Entry 4HB2 (X-ray diffraction, 1.80 A resolution); this record covers chains A and B of the 3 polymer chains in the assembly.

# Chain A
Molecule: GTP-binding nuclear protein Ran
Source organism: Homo sapiens
UniProtKB: P62826 (RAN_HUMAN); numbering as in UniProt (aligned over 1-216)
Amino-acid sequence (216 residues; each row starts with the number of its first residue):
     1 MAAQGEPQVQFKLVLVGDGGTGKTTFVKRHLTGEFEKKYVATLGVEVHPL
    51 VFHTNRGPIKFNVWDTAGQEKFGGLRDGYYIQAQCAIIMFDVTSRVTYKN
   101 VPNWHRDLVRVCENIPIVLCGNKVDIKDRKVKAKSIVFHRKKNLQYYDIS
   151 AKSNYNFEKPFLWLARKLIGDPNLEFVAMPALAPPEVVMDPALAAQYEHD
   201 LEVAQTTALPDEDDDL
Not modelled in the structure: 1-8, 189-192
Bound ions: Mg2+: Thr24, Thr42 (together with GMP-PNP)
Small-molecule neighbours: GMP-PNP (GNP; phosphoaminophosphonic acid-guanylate ester): Gly17, Asp18, Gly19, Gly20, Thr21, Gly22, Lys23, Thr24, Thr25, Phe35, Glu36, Lys37, Lys38, Tyr39, Val40, Ala41, Thr42, Thr66, Ala67, Gly68, Gln69, Asn122, Lys123, Asp125, Ile126, Ser150, Ala151, Lys152
UniProt features mapped onto this chain:
  - region: Lys37 to Val45 (Switch-I), Gly68 to Gln84 (Switch-II), Asp211 to Leu216 (Interaction with RANBP1)
  - binding site (GTP): Asp18 to Thr25, Glu36 to Thr42, Gly68, Asn122 to Asp125, Ser150 to Lys152
  - site: Gln69 (Essential for GTP hydrolysis)
  - modified residue: Ala2 (N-acetylalanine), Thr24 (Phosphothreonine), Lys37 (N6-acetyllysine), Lys60 (N6-acetyllysine), Lys71 (N6-acetyllysine), Lys99 (N6-acetyllysine), Lys134 (N6-acetyllysine), Lys159 (N6-acetyllysine)
  - cross-link (Glycyl lysine isopeptide (Lys-Gly)): Lys71 (interchain with G-Cter in SUMO2), Lys152 (interchain with G-Cter in SUMO2)
  - mutagenesis: Gly19 (G19V: Blocks DNA replication; when associated with L-69), Thr24 (T24L: Has low binding affinity for GTP and GDP. Almost completely abolishes interaction with BIRC5; T24N: Has low binding affinity for GTP and GDP. Decreases nuclear import of proteins and RNA ...), Thr25 (T25A: Minor effect on the interaction with the alpha phosphate group of bound GTP), Lys37 (K37Q: Mimics acetylation; enhances the nuclear export of RELA/p65; K37R: Decreased acetylation), Tyr39 (Y39A: Abolishes steric hindrance that traps the essential Q-69 in an unreactive position, and causes slow GTP hydrolysis in wild-type ...), Gln69 (Q69L: Strongly decreased GTPase activity. Probably locked in the GTP-bound form. Loss of interaction with NUTF2. Decreases nuclear location and leads to cytoplasmic location during interphase ...), Glu70 (E70A: Strongly decreases the relase of bound GDP), Arg76 (R76E: Probable loss of interaction with NUTF2. Loss of transport to the nucleus), Lys134 (K134Q: Loss of normal mitotic chromosome segregation and defective mitotic spindle orientation; K134R: Loss of normal mitotic chromosome segregation and formation of sister chromatid bridges), Asp211 to Leu216 (No effect on GTPase activity. Abolishes interaction with RANBP1)

# Chain B
Molecule: Ran-specific GTPase-activating protein 1
Source organism: Saccharomyces cerevisiae
Notes: fragment: RanDB1
UniProtKB: P41920 (YRB1_YEAST); numbering as in UniProt (aligned over 62-201)
Amino-acid sequence (140 residues; row label = number of the first residue in the row):
    62 DIHFEPVVHLEKVDVKTMEEDEEVLYKVRAKLFRFDKDAKEWKERGTGDC
   112 KFLKNKKTNKVRILMRRDKTLKICANHIIAPEYTLKPNVGSDRSWVYACT
   162 ADIAEGEAEAFTFAIRFGSKENADKFKEEFEKAQEINKKA
Not modelled in the structure: 62, 70-77, 200-201
Construct notes: conflict Lys98 (Ala in P41920)

# Interface between chain A and chain B
Contacting residue pairs (89; chain A residue first):
  Arg29(A) - Glu105(B)  salt bridge
  Thr32(A) - Glu105(B)
  Thr32(A) - Arg106(B)
  Thr32(A) - Arg128(B)  hydrogen bond (backbone-side chain)
  Gly33(A) - Glu105(B)
  Gly33(A) - Arg106(B)
  Gly33(A) - Arg128(B)
  Glu34(A) - Arg95(B)  salt bridge
  Glu34(A) - Lys104(B)  salt bridge
  Glu34(A) - Glu105(B)  hydrogen bond (backbone-backbone)
  Leu50(A) - Lys133(B)
  Val51(A) - Lys133(B)  hydrogen bond (backbone-side chain)
  Phe52(A) - Lys133(B)
  Phe157(A) - Asp129(B)
  Phe157(A) - Lys130(B)
  Phe157(A) - Thr131(B)
  Glu158(A) - Lys130(B)
  Phe176(A) - Lys130(B)
  Ala178(A) - Thr78(B)
  Ala178(A) - Arg127(B)
  Ala178(A) - Leu132(B)
  Met179(A) - Thr78(B)
  Met179(A) - Arg127(B)  hydrogen bond (backbone-side chain)
  Met179(A) - Lys133(B)
  Met179(A) - Ile134(B)  hydrogen bond (side chain-backbone)
  Pro180(A) - Thr78(B)
  Pro180(A) - Met79(B)  hydrophobic
  Pro180(A) - Ile134(B)
  Ala181(A) - Thr78(B)  hydrogen bond (backbone-backbone)
  Ala181(A) - Met79(B)
  Ala181(A) - Arg123(B)  hydrogen bond (backbone-side chain)
  Ala181(A) - Leu125(B)  hydrophobic
  Ala181(A) - Arg127(B)
  Ala181(A) - Ile134(B)  hydrophobic
  Leu182(A) - Met79(B)  hydrophobic
  Leu182(A) - Arg123(B)  hydrogen bond (backbone-side chain)
  Leu182(A) - Asn137(B)  hydrogen bond (backbone-side chain)
  Leu182(A) - Ile164(B)
  Ala183(A) - Ile164(B)
  Pro184(A) - Arg123(B)
  Pro184(A) - Asn137(B)
  Pro184(A) - His138(B)
  Pro184(A) - Ile139(B)
  Pro184(A) - Ile164(B)  hydrophobic
  Pro185(A) - Ile139(B)
  Pro185(A) - Ile164(B)
  Glu186(A) - Lys121(B)  salt bridge
  Val187(A) - Thr161(B)  hydrogen bond (backbone-side chain)
  Val187(A) - Ala162(B)  hydrophobic
  Asp200(A) - Lys98(B)
  Leu201(A) - Val157(B)  hydrophobic
  Val203(A) - Phe96(B)  hydrophobic
  Val203(A) - Lys101(B)
  Ala204(A) - Phe96(B)  hydrophobic
  Ala204(A) - Trp103(B)  hydrogen bond (backbone-side chain)
  Ala204(A) - Asn149(B)  hydrogen bond (backbone-side chain)
  Ala204(A) - Thr173(B)
  Gln205(A) - Lys147(B)
  Gln205(A) - Pro148(B)
  Gln205(A) - Asn149(B)  hydrogen bond (backbone-side chain)
  Gln205(A) - Val150(B)  hydrogen bond (backbone-backbone)
  Gln205(A) - Val157(B)
  Thr206(A) - Val150(B)
  Thr207(A) - Phe96(B)
  Thr207(A) - Lys101(B)
  Thr207(A) - Trp103(B)  hydrogen bond (backbone-side chain)
  Thr207(A) - Asn149(B)  hydrogen bond (backbone-side chain)
  Ala208(A) - Trp103(B)
  Ala208(A) - Asn149(B)
  Ala208(A) - Val150(B)
  Leu209(A) - Trp103(B)  hydrophobic
  Leu209(A) - Asn149(B)  hydrogen bond (backbone-side chain)
  Leu209(A) - Ser155(B)
  Leu209(A) - Ala175(B)  hydrophobic
  Leu209(A) - Arg177(B)
  Pro210(A) - Phe94(B)  hydrophobic
  Pro210(A) - Trp103(B)
  Pro210(A) - Arg177(B)  hydrogen bond (backbone-side chain)
  Asp211(A) - Arg177(B)  hydrogen bond (backbone-side chain)
  Glu212(A) - Gly151(B)
  Glu212(A) - Ser152(B)  hydrogen bond
  Glu212(A) - Arg154(B)  salt bridge
  Glu212(A) - Arg177(B)  salt bridge
  Asp214(A) - Arg154(B)  hydrogen bond (backbone-side chain)
  Asp215(A) - Arg154(B)  hydrogen bond (backbone-side chain)
  Asp215(A) - Gly179(B)
  Leu216(A) - Lys92(B)
  Leu216(A) - Arg154(B)
  Leu216(A) - Arg177(B)
Interface residues without a listed pair, chain A (40 interface residues in all): His30, Phe35, Val177, Val188, Asp213
Interface residues without a listed pair, chain B (51 interface residues in all): Glu80, Arg90, Ala91, Glu143, Asp153, Ala159, Ala165, Ala169, Phe178

# Summary
40 residues of chain A face 51 of chain B across their interface; the contacts include 22 hydrogen bonds and 6
salt bridges. Polar contacts include Arg29(A)-Glu105(B), Glu34(A)-Arg95(B) and Glu34(A)-Lys104(B). Chain A
binds GMP-PNP.
Here chain A is GTP-binding nuclear protein Ran (Homo sapiens) and chain B is Ran-specific GTPase-activating
protein 1 (Saccharomyces cerevisiae). Entry 4HB2 (Crystal structure of CRM1-Ran-RanBP1) was determined by
X-ray diffraction together with 4HAU, 4HAV, 4HAW, 4HAX, 4HAY, 4HAZ, 4HB3 and 4HB4 from the same study.
